7ZTN - chain B; structure by X-ray diffraction, 1.45 A resolution.

# Chain B
Name: Carbohydrate esterase family 16 protein
Source organism: Thermothelomyces thermophilus
UniProt: G2QL32 (G2QL32_MYCTT); residues 3-330 here correspond to UniProt positions 16-343 (UniProt number = residue number + 13)
Chain sequence (353 residues; each row starts with the number of its first residue):
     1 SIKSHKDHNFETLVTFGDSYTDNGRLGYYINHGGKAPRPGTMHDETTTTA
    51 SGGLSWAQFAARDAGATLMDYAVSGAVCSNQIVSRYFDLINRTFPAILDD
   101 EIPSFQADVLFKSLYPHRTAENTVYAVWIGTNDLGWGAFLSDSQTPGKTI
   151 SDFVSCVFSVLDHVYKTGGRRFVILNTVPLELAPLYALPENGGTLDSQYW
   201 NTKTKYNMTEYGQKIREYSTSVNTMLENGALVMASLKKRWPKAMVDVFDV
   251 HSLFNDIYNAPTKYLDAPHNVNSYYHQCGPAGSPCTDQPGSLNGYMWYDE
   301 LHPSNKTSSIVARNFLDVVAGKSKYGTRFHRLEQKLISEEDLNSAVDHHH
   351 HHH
Not modelled in the structure: 1-4, 331-353
Disulfide bonds: Cys78-Cys156, Cys278-Cys285
Covalently attached groups: N-acetylglucosamine (NAG) linked to Asn91, Asn207, Asn305
Sequence notes: expression tag (1-2, 331-353)
Ion coordination: K+: His5, His8, Phe10, Ala64

# Overview
Covalently linked N-acetylglucosamine: at Asn91, Asn207 and Asn305. The K+ site is built by His5, His8, Phe10
and Ala64.
Chain B is Carbohydrate esterase family 16 protein (Thermothelomyces thermophilus); the structure, Crystal
structure of fungal CE16 acetyl xylan esterase, was determined by X-ray diffraction (same publication as
8P1G).
